8HR1 - chains G and J of the 11 polymer chains in the assembly; structure by electron microscopy, 3.02 A resolution.

[Chain G]
Molecule: Histone H2A type 1-B/E
Organism: Homo sapiens
UniProtKB: P04908 (H2A1B_HUMAN); residues 13-118 here correspond to UniProt positions 14-119 (UniProt number = residue number + 1)
Sequence (107 residues; each row starts with the number of its first residue):
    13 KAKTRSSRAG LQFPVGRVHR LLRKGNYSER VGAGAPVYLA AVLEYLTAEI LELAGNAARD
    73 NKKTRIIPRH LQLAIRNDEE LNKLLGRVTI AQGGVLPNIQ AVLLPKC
Unresolved in the structure: 119
Sequence notes: expression tag (119)
Swiss-Prot annotation at these positions:
  - modified residue: Lys13 (N6-(beta-hydroxybutyryl)lysine), Lys36 (N6-(2-hydroxyisobutyryl)lysine), Lys74 (N6-(2-hydroxyisobutyryl)lysine), Lys75 (N6-(2-hydroxyisobutyryl)lysine), Lys95 (N6-(2-hydroxyisobutyryl)lysine), Gln104 (N5-methylglutamine), Lys118 (N6-(2-hydroxyisobutyryl)lysine)
  - cross-link (Glycyl lysine isopeptide (Lys-Gly)): Lys13 (interchain with G-Cter in ubiquitin), Lys15 (interchain with G-Cter in ubiquitin)

[Chain J]
Molecule: 147-nt DNA strand
Organism: Homo sapiens
Sequence (147 nucleotides; numbered -73 to 73; the number before each row is that of its first residue; numbers below 1 keep their minus sign (DC-73 is residue -73)):
   -73 CTGGAGAATC CCGGTGCCGA GGCCGCTCAA TTGGTCGTAG ACAGCTCTAG CACCGCTTAA
   -13 ACGCACGTAC GCGCTGTCCC CCGCGTTTTA ACCGCCAAGG GGATTACTCC CTAGTCTCCA
    47 GGCACGTGTC AGATATATAC ATCCTGT

[Chain G / chain J interface]
Residue-residue contacts (13):
  Ala14(G) - DA46(J)  sugar contact
  Arg29(G) - DC49(J)  salt bridge to the phosphate
  Arg42(G) - DA39(J)  phosphate contact
  Val43(G) - DT38(J)  sugar contact
  Val43(G) - DA39(J)  hydrogen bond to the phosphate
  Gly44(G) - DT38(J)  phosphate contact
  Ala45(G) - DT38(J)  hydrogen bond to the phosphate
  Lys75(G) - DG58(J)  phosphate contact
  Lys75(G) - DA59(J)  salt bridge to the phosphate
  Thr76(G) - DA57(J)  hydrogen bond to the phosphate
  Thr76(G) - DG58(J)  hydrogen bond to the phosphate
  Arg77(G) - DA57(J)  phosphate contact
  Arg77(G) - DG58(J)  hydrogen bond to the phosphate
Interface residues without a listed pair, chain G (13 interface residues in all): Thr16, His31, Glu41, Lys74
Interface residues without a listed pair, chain J (8 interface residues in all): DG47

[In short]
13 residues of chain G face 8 of chain J across their interface; the contacts include 5 hydrogen bonds and 2
salt bridges. Among the polar pairs are Val43(G)-DA39(J), Ala45(G)-DT38(J) and Thr76(G)-DA57(J).
Here chain G is Histone H2A type 1-B/E and chain J is a 147-nt DNA strand, both from Homo sapiens. Entry 8HR1
(Cryo-EM structure of SSX1 bound to the unmodified nucleosome at a resolution of 3.02 angstrom) was determined
by electron microscopy.
